Entry 7NJU (electron microscopy, 3.74 A resolution); this record covers chains b and d of the 12 polymer chains in the assembly.

# Chain b
Protein: ATP synthase subunit b
Organism: Mycolicibacterium smegmatis (strain ATCC 700084 / mc(2)155)
Notes: engineered mutation(s): C-ter 10His tag
UniProtKB: A0R204 (ATPF_MYCS2); residue numbers follow UniProt; this construct covers 1-170
Chain sequence (180 residues; numbered 1 to 180; the number before each row is that of its first residue):
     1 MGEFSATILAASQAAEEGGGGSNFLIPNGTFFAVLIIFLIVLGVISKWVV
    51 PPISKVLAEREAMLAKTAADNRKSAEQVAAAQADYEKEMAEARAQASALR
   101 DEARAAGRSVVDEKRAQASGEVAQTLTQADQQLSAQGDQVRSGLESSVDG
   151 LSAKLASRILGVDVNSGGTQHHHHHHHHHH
Not modelled in the structure: 1-21, 85-180
Differences from the reference sequence: expression tag (171-180)

# Chain d
Protein: ATP synthase subunit b-delta
Organism: Mycolicibacterium smegmatis (strain ATCC 700084 / mc(2)155)
UniProtKB: A0R203 (ATPFD_MYCS2); numbering as in UniProt (aligned over 1-445)
Chain sequence (445 residues; each row starts with the number of its first residue):
     1 MSIFIGQLIGFAVIAFIIVKWVVPPVRTLMRNQQEAVRAALAESAEAAKK
    51 LADADAMHAKALADAKAESEKVTEEAKQDSERIAAQLSEQAGSEAERIKA
   101 QGAQQIQLMRQQLIRQLRTGLGAEAVNKAAEIVRAHVADPQAQSATVDRF
   151 LSELEQMAPSSVVIDTAATSRLRAASRQSLAALVEKFDSVAGGLDADGLT
   201 NLADELASVAKLLLSETALNKHLAEPTDDSAPKVRLLERLLSDKVSATTL
   251 DLLRTAVSNRWSTESNLIDAVEHTARLALLKRAEIAGEVDEVEEQLFRFG
   301 RVLDAEPRLSALLSDYTTPAEGRVALLDKALTGRPGVNQTAAALLSQTVG
   351 LLRGERADEAVIDLAELAVSRRGEVVAHVSAAAELSDAQRTRLTEVLSRI
   401 YGRPVSVQLHVDPELLGGLSITVGDEVIDGSIASRLAAAQTGLPD
Not modelled in the structure: 62-445

# How chain b and chain d interact
Residue-residue contacts (18; chain b residue first):
  Met63(b) - Ala40(d)
  Met63(b) - Leu41(d)  hydrophobic
  Met63(b) - Ser44(d)
  Lys66(b) - Ser44(d)  hydrogen bond
  Thr67(b) - Ser44(d)
  Asp70(b) - Ala47(d)
  Asp70(b) - Ala48(d)  hydrogen bond (side chain-backbone)
  Asp70(b) - Leu51(d)
  Asn71(b) - Ala47(d)
  Ser74(b) - Lys50(d)
  Ser74(b) - Leu51(d)  hydrogen bond (side chain-backbone)
  Gln77(b) - His58(d)  hydrogen bond
  Val78(b) - Ala54(d)  hydrophobic
  Val78(b) - Met57(d)  hydrophobic
  Ala80(b) - His58(d)
  Ala81(b) - Met57(d)  hydrophobic
  Ala81(b) - His58(d)  hydrogen bond (backbone-side chain)
  Ala81(b) - Ala61(d)
Other interface residues (no listed pair), chain b (13 interface residues in all): Arg60, Lys73, Asp84
Other interface residues (no listed pair), chain d (13 interface residues in all): Val37, Glu43

# In short
The chain b/chain d interface involves 13 residues from each chain, with 5 hydrogen bonds. Polar contacts
include Lys66(b)-Ser44(d), Asp70(b)-Ala48(d) and Ser74(b)-Leu51(d).
Chain b is ATP synthase subunit b and chain d is ATP synthase subunit b-delta, both from Mycolicibacterium
smegmatis (strain ATCC 700084 / mc(2)155); the structure, Mycobacterium smegmatis ATP synthase Fo combined
class 1, was determined by electron microscopy, deposited together with 7NJK, 7NJL, 7NJM, 7NJN, 7NJO, 7NJP and
20 further entries.
